7U7L - chains A and T of the 3 polymer chains in the assembly; structure by X-ray diffraction, 1.47 A resolution.

[Chain A]
Name: DNA polymerase eta
Source organism: Homo sapiens
Notes: EC 2.7.7.7
UniProtKB: Q9Y253 (POLH_HUMAN); residues 1-432 here = UniProt positions 1-432
Amino-acid sequence (435 residues; each row starts with the number of its first residue; numbers below 1 keep their minus sign (Gly-2 is residue -2)):
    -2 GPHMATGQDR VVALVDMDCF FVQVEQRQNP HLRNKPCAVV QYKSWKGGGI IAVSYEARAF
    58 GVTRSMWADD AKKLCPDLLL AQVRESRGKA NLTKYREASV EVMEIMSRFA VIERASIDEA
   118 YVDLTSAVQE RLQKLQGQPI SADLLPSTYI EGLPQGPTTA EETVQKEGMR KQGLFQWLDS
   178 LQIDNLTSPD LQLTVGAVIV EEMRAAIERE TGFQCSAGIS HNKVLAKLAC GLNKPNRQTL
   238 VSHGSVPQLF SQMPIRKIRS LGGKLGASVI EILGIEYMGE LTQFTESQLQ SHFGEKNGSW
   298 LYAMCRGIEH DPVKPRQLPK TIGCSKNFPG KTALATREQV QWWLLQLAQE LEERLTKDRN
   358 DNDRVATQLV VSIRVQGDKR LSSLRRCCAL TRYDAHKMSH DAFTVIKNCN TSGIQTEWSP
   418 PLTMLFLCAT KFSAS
Unresolved in the structure: 155-159
Construct notes: expression tag (-2 to 0)
Metal / ion sites: Mg2+: Asp13, Met14 (together with diphosphate)
Small-molecule neighbours: diphosphate (DPO): Asp13, Met14, Asp15, Cys16, Phe17, Ala49, Tyr52, Arg55, Asp115, Lys231
UniProt features mapped onto this chain:
  - binding site (Mg(2+)): Asp13, Met14, Asp115, Glu116
  - binding site (Mn(2+)): Asp13, Met14, Asp115, Glu116
  - binding site (a 2'-deoxyribonucleoside 5'-triphosphate): Arg61
  - natural variant: Val37 (deletion: In XPV), Leu75 (deletion: In XPV), Arg93 (R93P: In XPV), Arg111 (R111H: In XPV), Thr122 (T122P: In XPV), Gly153 (G153D: In a breast cancer sample), Thr191 (T191P: In XPV), Gly263 (G263V: In XPV), Val266 (V266D: In XPV), Gly295 (G295R: In XPV), Arg361 (R361S: In XPV)
  - mutagenesis: Tyr52 (Y52A/F: Reduces DNA polymerase activity; Y52E: Reduces DNA polymerase activity. Increases fidelity of replication and reduces translesion bypass), Arg61 (R61A: Reduces enzymatic activity by two-thirds), Ser62 (S62G: Increased DNA polymerase activity and translesion bypass compared to wild-type), Ala68 (A68S/V: Severe reduction in thymine dimer translesion bypass), Asn324 to Pro326 (Reduces binding to chromatin and to monoubiquitinated PCNA. Abolishes binding to monoubiquitinated PCNA; when associated with 705-E--H-713 Del)

[Chain T]
Molecule: 12-nt DNA strand
Sequence (12 nucleotides; numbered 1 to 12; the number before each row is that of its first residue):
     1 CATTATGACG CT

[Interface between chain A and chain T]
Contacting residue pairs (39; chain A residue first):
  Gln38(A) with DT4(T), base contact; DA5(T), sugar contact
  Tyr39(A) with DT4(T), phosphate contact; DA5(T), hydrogen bond to the phosphate
  Trp42(A) with DA2(T), stacking on the base
  Ile48(A) with DT4(T), base contact
  Arg61(A) with DT3(T), base contact; DT4(T), hydrogen bond to the base
  Ser62(A) with DT3(T), hydrogen bond to the base
  Trp64(A) with DA2(T), phosphate contact; DT3(T), sugar contact
  Lys86(A) with DT6(T), salt bridge to the phosphate
  Leu89(A) with DA5(T), phosphate contact; DT6(T), phosphate contact
  Arg93(A) with DT6(T), salt bridge to the phosphate; DG7(T), salt bridge to the phosphate
  Lys293(A) with DG10(T), salt bridge to the phosphate
  Arg313(A) with DA8(T), salt bridge to the phosphate; DC9(T), salt bridge to the phosphate
  Pro316(A) with DA8(T), phosphate contact
  Lys317(A) with DA8(T), hydrogen bond to the phosphate; DC9(T), salt bridge to the phosphate
  Thr318(A) with DG7(T), sugar contact; DA8(T), hydrogen bond to the phosphate
  Ile319(A) with DG7(T), phosphate contact
  Gly320(A) with DT6(T), sugar contact; DG7(T), hydrogen bond to the phosphate
  Cys321(A) with DT6(T), phosphate contact
  Ser322(A) with DA5(T), sugar contact; DT6(T), hydrogen bond to the phosphate
  Lys323(A) with DA5(T), salt bridge to the phosphate
  Asn324(A) with DT4(T), hydrogen bond to the phosphate; DA5(T), hydrogen bond to the phosphate
  Pro326(A) with DA2(T), base contact
  Gly327(A) with DC1(T), hydrogen bond to the phosphate; DA2(T), phosphate contact
  Thr329(A) with DA2(T), base contact
  Arg351(A) with DT6(T), salt bridge to the phosphate; DG7(T), salt bridge to the phosphate
Interface residues without a listed pair, chain A (30 interface residues in all): Ala87, Glu110, Arg111, Ala112, Glu347
Interface residues without a listed pair, chain T (11 interface residues in all): DC11

[Summary]
Chain A and chain T form an interface of 30 and 11 residues respectively, with 10 hydrogen bonds, 10 salt
bridges and 1 aromatic stacking contact. Polar contacts include Arg61(A)-DT4(T), Ser62(A)-DT3(T) and
Tyr39(A)-DA5(T). Chain A binds diphosphate.
Here chain A is DNA polymerase eta (Homo sapiens) and chain T is a 12-nt DNA strand. Entry 7U7L (Human DNA
polymerase eta-DNA ternary mismatch complex:reaction with 1.0 mM Mg2+ for 300s with flipped-out product) was
determined by X-ray diffraction (same publication as 7U72, 7U73, 7U74, 7U75, 7U76, 7U77 and 26 further
entries).
